Entry 2R32 (X-ray diffraction, 1.95 A resolution); this record covers chain A.

Chain A:
Protein: GCN4-pII/Tumor necrosis factor ligand superfamily member 18 fusion protein
From: Saccharomyces cerevisiae, Homo sapiens
Notes: fragment: TNF homology domain
Reference sequence: Q9UNG2 (TNF18_HUMAN); residues 52-177 carry their UniProt numbers (126 of 166 residues fall inside the UniProt entry; the rest is not from it)
Chain sequence (166 residues; numbered 12 to 177; the number before each row is that of its first residue):
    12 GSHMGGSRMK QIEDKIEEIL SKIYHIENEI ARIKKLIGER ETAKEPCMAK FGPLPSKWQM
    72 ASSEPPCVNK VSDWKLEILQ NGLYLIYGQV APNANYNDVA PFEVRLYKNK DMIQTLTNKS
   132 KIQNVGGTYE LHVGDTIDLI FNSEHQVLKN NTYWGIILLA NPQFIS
Not modelled in the structure: 12-18, 48-56, 73-75, 105-110, 177
Disulfides: Cys-58/Cys-78
Swiss-Prot annotation at these positions:
  - glycosylation (N-linked (GlcNAc...) asparagine): Asn-129, Asn-161

Overview:
Chain A is GCN4-pII/Tumor necrosis factor ligand superfamily member 18 fusion protein (Saccharomyces
cerevisiae, Homo sapiens); the structure, Crystal Structure of human GITRL variant, was determined by X-ray
diffraction (same publication as 2Q1M and 2R30).
